3UR3 - chain C; structure by X-ray diffraction, 2.40 A resolution.

[Chain C]
Name: Cmr2dHD
From: Pyrococcus furiosus
Reference sequence: Q8U1S6 (Q8U1S6_PYRFU); the construct has insertions or renumbered stretches relative to UniProt, so the offset changes along the chain: 215-781 = UniProt 215-781; 783-820 = UniProt 782-819; 824-871 = UniProt 824-871
Chain sequence (693 residues; numbered 179 to 871 plus 4 insertion-coded residues; 4 numbers in that range are skipped by the numbering (no residue carries them; nothing is unmodelled there); the number before each row is that of its first residue; a row labelled like 820A-820D holds insertion residues (820A, then the next letters in order)):
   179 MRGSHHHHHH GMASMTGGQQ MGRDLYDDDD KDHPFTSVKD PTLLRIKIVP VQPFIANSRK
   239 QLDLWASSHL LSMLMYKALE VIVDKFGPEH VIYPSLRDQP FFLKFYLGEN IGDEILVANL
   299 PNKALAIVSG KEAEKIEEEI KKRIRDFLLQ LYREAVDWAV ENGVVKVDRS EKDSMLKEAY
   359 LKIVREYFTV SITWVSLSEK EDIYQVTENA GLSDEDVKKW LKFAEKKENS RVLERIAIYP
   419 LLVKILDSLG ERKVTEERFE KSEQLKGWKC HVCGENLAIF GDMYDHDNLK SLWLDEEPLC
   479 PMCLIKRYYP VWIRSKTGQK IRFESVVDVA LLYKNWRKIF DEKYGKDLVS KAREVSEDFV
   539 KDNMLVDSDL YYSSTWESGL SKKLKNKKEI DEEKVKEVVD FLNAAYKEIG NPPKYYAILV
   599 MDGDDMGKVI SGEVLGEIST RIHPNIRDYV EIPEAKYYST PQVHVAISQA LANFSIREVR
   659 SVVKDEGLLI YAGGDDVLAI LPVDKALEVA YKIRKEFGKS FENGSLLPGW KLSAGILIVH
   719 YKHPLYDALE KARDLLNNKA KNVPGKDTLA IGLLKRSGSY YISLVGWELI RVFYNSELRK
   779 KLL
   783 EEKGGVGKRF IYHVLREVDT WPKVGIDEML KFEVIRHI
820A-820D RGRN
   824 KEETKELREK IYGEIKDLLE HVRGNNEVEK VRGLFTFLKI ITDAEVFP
Not modelled in the structure: 179-215, 376-414, 436-444, 559-568, 606-637, 699-707, 783-787, 820A-820D
Construct notes: expression tag (179-214)
Ion coordination: Zn2+: Cys448, Cys451, Cys478, Cys481; Ca2+ site 1: Asp600, Gly601, Asp673; Ca2+ site 2: Asp600, Asp673, Asp674
Curated features (UniProtKB/Swiss-Prot):
  - binding site (Zn(2+)): Cys448, Cys451, Cys478, Cys481
  - binding site (Mn(2+)): Asp600, Glu656, Asp673, Asp674, Glu694, Glu700

[In short]
Cys448, Cys451, Cys478 and Cys481 coordinate Zn2+. The Ca2+ site 1 is built by Asp600, Gly601 and Asp673.
UniProt lists 4 Zn2+-binding residues and 6 Mn2+-binding residues.
Chain C is Cmr2dHD (Pyrococcus furiosus); the structure, Structure of the Cmr2 subunit of the CRISPR RNA
silencing complex, was determined by X-ray diffraction, deposited together with 3UNG.
